PDB entry 2WBL | X-ray diffraction, 2.90 A resolution | chains A and C of the 4 polymer chains in the assembly

== Chain A ==
Protein: Rho of plants guanine nucleotide exchange factor 8
Source organism: Arabidopsis thaliana
Notes: fragment: prone domain, residues 76-440
UniProt: Q9LV40 (Q9LV40_ARATH); residues 1-365 here correspond to UniProt positions 76-440 (UniProt number = residue number + 75)
Chain sequence (365 residues; row label = number of the first residue in the row):
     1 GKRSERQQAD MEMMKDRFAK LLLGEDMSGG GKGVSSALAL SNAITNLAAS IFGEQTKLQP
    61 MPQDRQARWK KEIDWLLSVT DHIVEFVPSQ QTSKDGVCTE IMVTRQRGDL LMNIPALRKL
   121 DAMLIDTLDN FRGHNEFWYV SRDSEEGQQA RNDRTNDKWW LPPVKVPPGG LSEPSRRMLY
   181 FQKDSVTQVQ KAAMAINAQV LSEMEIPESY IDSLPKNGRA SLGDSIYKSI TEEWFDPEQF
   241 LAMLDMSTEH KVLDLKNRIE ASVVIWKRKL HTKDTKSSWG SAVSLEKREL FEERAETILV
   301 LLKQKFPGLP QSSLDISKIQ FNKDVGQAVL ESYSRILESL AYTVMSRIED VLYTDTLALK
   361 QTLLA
Not modelled in the structure: 1-9, 150-156, 269-286, 364-365

== Chain C ==
Protein: Rac-like GTP-binding protein ARAC2
Source organism: Arabidopsis thaliana
UniProt: Q38903 (RAC2_ARATH); residue numbers follow UniProt; this construct covers 1-180
Chain sequence (180 residues; each row starts with the number of its first residue):
     1 MSTARFIKCV TVGDGAVGKT CMLISYTGNT FPTDYVPTVF DNFSANVVVD GSTVNLGLWD
    61 TAGQEDYNRL RPLSYRGADV FLLAFSLISK ASYENIHKKW LPELKHYAPG IPIVLVGTKL
   121 DLRDDKQFLK DHPGAASITT AQGEELRKMI GAVRYLECSS KTQQNVKAVF DTAIRVALRP
Not modelled in the structure: 1-4, 29-36
Curated features (UniProtKB/Swiss-Prot):
  - motif: Tyr-35 to Phe-43 (Effector region)
  - binding site (GTP): Gly-13 to Thr-20, Asp-60 to Gln-64, Thr-118 to Asp-121

== How chain A and chain C interact ==
Residue-residue contacts (75; chain A residue first):
  Lys-20(A) with Asp-41(C)
  Glu-25(A) with Asn-42(C); Phe-43(C); Ser-44(C), hydrogen bond (backbone-backbone)
  Asp-26(A) with Ser-44(C)
  Met-27(A) with Phe-43(C), hydrophobic; Ser-44(C), hydrogen bond (backbone-backbone)
  Ser-28(A) with Ser-44(C); Ala-45(C); Asn-46(C), hydrogen bond (side chain-backbone)
  Lys-32(A) with Phe-6(C)
  Leu-38(A) with Leu-73(C), hydrophobic
  Asn-42(A) with Asn-42(C), hydrogen bond
  Ala-43(A) with Asp-41(C)
  Thr-45(A) with Leu-70(C)
  Asn-46(A) with Val-39(C); Phe-40(C); Asp-41(C); Asn-42(C); Arg-71(C), hydrogen bond
  Ala-49(A) with Ala-62(C); Arg-71(C)
  Ser-50(A) with Thr-38(C); Val-39(C)
  Glu-54(A) with Pro-37(C)
  Arg-68(A) with Pro-37(C); Val-39(C)
  Arg-142(A) with Ala-16(C)
  Asp-143(A) with His-132(C); Pro-133(C); Gly-134(C), hydrogen bond (backbone-backbone); Ala-135(C), hydrogen bond (side chain-backbone)
  Lys-158(A) with Asp-66(C), hydrogen bond (side chain-backbone)
  Trp-159(A) with Asp-14(C), hydrogen bond; Gly-15(C); Ala-16(C); Ser-89(C); Ala-91(C); Ser-92(C); Asn-95(C)
  Trp-160(A) with Asp-14(C); Gly-15(C); Ala-16(C), hydrophobic; Glu-65(C); Asp-66(C), hydrogen bond
  Gln-190(A) with Tyr-67(C), hydrogen bond
  His-250(A) with Pro-102(C); Glu-103(C), salt bridge; His-106(C)
  Leu-253(A) with Tyr-107(C)
  Asp-254(A) with His-106(C)
  Gly-308(A) with Arg-69(C)
  Leu-309(A) with Arg-69(C), hydrogen bond (backbone-side chain)
  Pro-310(A) with Asn-68(C); Tyr-107(C)
  Gln-311(A) with Arg-69(C); Pro-72(C)
  Ser-313(A) with Arg-76(C), hydrogen bond (backbone-side chain)
  Ile-316(A) with Pro-72(C); Leu-73(C), hydrophobic; Arg-76(C)
  Ser-317(A) with Arg-76(C)
  Gln-320(A) with Leu-73(C); Arg-76(C), hydrogen bond
  Arg-335(A) with Arg-69(C); Leu-70(C), hydrogen bond (side chain-backbone); Pro-72(C)
  Ile-336(A) with Leu-70(C), hydrophobic
  Glu-338(A) with Tyr-67(C), hydrogen bond; Arg-69(C), salt bridge
  Ser-339(A) with Tyr-67(C); Leu-70(C)
  Tyr-342(A) with Asp-66(C); Tyr-67(C), hydrophobic
  Arg-347(A) with Asp-66(C), salt bridge
Also at the interface, not in a pair above, chain A (43 interface residues in all): Leu-47, Ser-144, Glu-145, Met-194, Ile-319
Also at the interface, not in a pair above, chain C (42 interface residues in all): Val-17, Asn-55, Trp-59, Asp-60, Gly-63

== Overview ==
The interface between chain A and chain C involves 43 residues on one side and 42 on the other; the contacts
include 16 hydrogen bonds and 3 salt bridges. Among the polar pairs are His-250(A)/Glu-103(C),
Glu-338(A)/Arg-69(C) and Arg-347(A)/Asp-66(C).
Chain A is Rho of plants guanine nucleotide exchange factor 8 and chain C is Rac-like GTP-binding protein
ARAC2, both from Arabidopsis thaliana; the structure, Three-dimensional structure of a binary ROP-PRONE
complex, was determined by X-ray diffraction.
